5OOV - chains A and B; structure by X-ray diffraction, 1.36 A resolution.

# Chain A
Name: DARPin ETVD-1
From: synthetic construct
Notes: fragment: DARPin; engineered mutation(s): ETVD-1; antibody fragment or engineered binder
Chain sequence (168 residues; row label = number of the first residue in the row):
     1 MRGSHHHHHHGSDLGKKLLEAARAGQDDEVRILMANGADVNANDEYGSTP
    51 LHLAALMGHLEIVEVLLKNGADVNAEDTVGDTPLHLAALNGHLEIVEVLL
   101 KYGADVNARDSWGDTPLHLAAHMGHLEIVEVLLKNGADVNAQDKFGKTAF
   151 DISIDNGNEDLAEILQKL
Disordered / not traced: 1-11

# Chain B
Name: Lysozyme C
From: Gallus gallus
Notes: EC 3.2.1.17; fragment: Lysozyme
UniProtKB: P00698 (LYSC_CHICK); residues 1-129 here correspond to UniProt positions 19-147 (UniProt number = residue number + 18)
Chain sequence (129 residues; numbered 1 to 129; the number before each row is that of its first residue):
     1 KVFGRCELAAAMKRHGLDNYRGYSLGNWVCAAKFESNFNTQATNRNTDGS
    51 TDYGILQINSRWWCNDGRTPGSRNLCNIPCSALLSSDITASVNCAKKIVS
   101 DGNGMNAWVAWRNRCKGTDVQAWIRGCRL
Swiss-Prot annotation at these positions:
  - active site: Glu35, Asp52
  - binding site (substrate): Asp101
Disulfides: Cys6-Cys127, Cys30-Cys115, Cys64-Cys80, Cys76-Cys94

# Interface between chain A and chain B
Residue-residue contacts (36; chain A residue first):
  Arg23(A) with Asn113(B), hydrogen bond (side chain-backbone)
  Tyr46(A) with Ala110(B); Asn113(B); Arg114(B)
  Ser48(A) with Arg114(B), hydrogen bond
  Leu53(A) with Arg114(B)
  Leu56(A) with Asn113(B); Arg114(B)
  Met57(A) with Lys116(B); Gly117(B); Thr118(B)
  Asp77(A) with Arg114(B), salt bridge
  Leu86(A) with Arg114(B)
  Leu89(A) with Phe34(B), hydrophobic; Trp123(B), hydrophobic
  Asn90(A) with Thr118(B)
  Trp112(A) with Lys33(B); Phe34(B), hydrogen bond (side chain-backbone); Glu35(B); Ser36(B); Asn37(B)
  Asp114(A) with Lys33(B), salt bridge; Asn37(B)
  Leu119(A) with Lys33(B)
  His122(A) with Arg5(B), hydrogen bond (backbone-side chain); Lys33(B)
  Met123(A) with Arg5(B); Ala122(B), hydrophobic; Trp123(B)
  Phe145(A) with Val2(B), hydrophobic; Asn37(B); Asn39(B)
  Lys147(A) with Val2(B)
  Asp155(A) with Gly4(B)
  Asn156(A) with Arg5(B), hydrogen bond (side chain-backbone); Cys6(B), hydrogen bond (side chain-backbone)
Interface residues without a listed pair, chain A (24 interface residues in all): Asp44, His52, Asp81, Lys144, Gly157
Interface residues without a listed pair, chain B (24 interface residues in all): Phe3, Phe38, Val109, Arg112, Gly126, Arg128

# Summary
The chain A/chain B interface involves 24 residues from each chain, with 6 hydrogen bonds and 2 salt bridges.
Polar contacts include Asp77(A)-Arg114(B), Asp114(A)-Lys33(B) and Arg23(A)-Asn113(B). From UniProt:
active-site residues Glu35(B) and Asp52(B) and substrate-binding residue Asp101(B) on chain B.
Here chain A is DARPin ETVD-1 (synthetic construct) and chain B is Lysozyme C (Gallus gallus). Entry 5OOV
(Designed Ankyrin Repeat Protein (DARPin) ETVD-1 in complex with Lysozyme) was determined by X-ray
diffraction.
